Entry 3G9O (X-ray diffraction, 1.65 A resolution); this record covers chains A and C of the 4 polymer chains in the assembly.

[Chain A]
Name: Glucocorticoid receptor
Source organism: Rattus norvegicus
UniProt: P06536 (GCR_RAT); residues 440-525 here = UniProt positions 440-525
Amino-acid sequence (90 residues; row label = number of the first residue in the row):
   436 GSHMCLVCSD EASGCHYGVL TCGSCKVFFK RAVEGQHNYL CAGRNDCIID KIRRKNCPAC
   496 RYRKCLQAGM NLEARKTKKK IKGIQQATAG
Not modelled in the structure: 436, 512-525
Construct notes: expression tag (436-439)
Ion coordination: Zn2+ site 1: Cys440, Cys443, Cys457, Cys460; Zn2+ site 2: Cys476, Cys482, Cys492, Cys495
What the authors report for this chain:
  - mutagenesis - R510A, K514A: decreased binding to DNA
  - mutagenesis - K514A: unchanged signaling
  - mutagenesis - H472A, R510A: increased signaling
  - mutagenesis - H472R: decreased signaling
  - mutagenesis - G470A, N473A: decreased signaling in response to Pal
  - mutagenesis - G470A: decreased signaling in response to Tat

[Chain C]
Molecule: 16-nt DNA strand
Sequence (16 nucleotides; each row starts with the number of its first residue):
     1 TCGGACAAAA TGTTCT

[Interface between chain A and chain C]
Pairs across the interface (11; chain A residue first):
  Cys450(A) - DT1(C)  sugar contact
  Cys450(A) - DC2(C)  phosphate contact
  His451(A) - DC2(C)  salt bridge to the phosphate
  Tyr452(A) - DC2(C)  hydrogen bond to the phosphate
  Tyr452(A) - DG3(C)  hydrogen bond to the phosphate
  Lys461(A) - DG3(C)  hydrogen bond to the base
  Lys465(A) - DG3(C)  salt bridge to the phosphate
  Lys490(A) - DA9(C)  hydrogen bond to the phosphate
  Lys490(A) - DA10(C)  salt bridge to the phosphate
  Arg510(A) - DT1(C)  sugar contact
  Arg510(A) - DC2(C)  phosphate contact
Interface residues without a listed pair, chain A (9 interface residues in all): Arg466, Ala509
Interface residues without a listed pair, chain C (7 interface residues in all): DA5, DC6

[Summary]
9 residues of chain A and 7 residues of chain C are in contact; the contacts include 4 hydrogen bonds and 3
salt bridges. Polar pairs include Lys461(A)-DG3(C), Tyr452(A)-DC2(C) and Tyr452(A)-DG3(C). The paper reports
that R510A and K514A of chain A reduce binding to DNA; H472A and R510A of chain A increase signaling; 6
substitutions were tested in all.
Here chain A is Glucocorticoid receptor (Rattus norvegicus) and chain C is a 16-nt DNA strand. Entry 3G9O (GR
DNA-binding domain:Sgk 16bp complex-9) was determined by X-ray diffraction together with 3FYL, 3G6P, 3G6Q,
3G6R, 3G6T, 3G6U and 8 further entries from the same study.
